6NXI - chain A; structure by X-ray diffraction, 1.61 A resolution.

== Chain A ==
Name: FAD:protein FMN transferase
Source organism: Vibrio cholerae
Notes: EC 2.7.1.180
Reference sequence: A0A0F4FI39 (A0A0F4FI39_VIBCL); residues 18-334 here = UniProt positions 18-334
Amino-acid sequence (328 residues; row label = number of the first residue in the row):
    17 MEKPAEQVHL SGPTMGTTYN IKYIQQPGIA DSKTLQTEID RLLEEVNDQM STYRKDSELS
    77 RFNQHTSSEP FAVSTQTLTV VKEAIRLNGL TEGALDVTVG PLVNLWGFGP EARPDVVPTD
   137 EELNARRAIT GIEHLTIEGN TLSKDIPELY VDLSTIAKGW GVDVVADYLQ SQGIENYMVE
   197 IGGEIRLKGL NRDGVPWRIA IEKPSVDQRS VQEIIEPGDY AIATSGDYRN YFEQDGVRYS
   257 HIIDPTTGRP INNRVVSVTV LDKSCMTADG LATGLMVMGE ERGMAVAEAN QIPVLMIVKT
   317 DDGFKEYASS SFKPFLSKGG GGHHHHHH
Not modelled in the structure: 17-19, 246-249, 333-344
Sequence notes: initiating methionine (17); expression tag (335-344)
Metal / ion sites: Mg2+ site 1: T171, D285, T289 (together with FAD); Mg2+ site 2: E200, D285 (together with FAD)
Residues lining bound ligands: FAD (flavin-adenine dinucleotide): M31, G32, V62, N63, M66, S67, Y69, A110, L111, D112, V113, V115, V119, F124, D168, L169, S170, T171, A173, K174, E200, S241, H257, I258, I259, P261, D285, T289, V293

== Summary ==
Ligands of chain A: flavin-adenine dinucleotide. T171, D285 and T289 coordinate Mg2+ site 1. The Mg2+ site 2
is built by E200 and D285.
Chain A is FAD:protein FMN transferase (Vibrio cholerae); the structure, Flavin Transferase ApbE from Vibrio
cholerae, was determined by X-ray diffraction, deposited together with 6NXJ.
